PDB entry 9DWU | electron microscopy, 5.14 A resolution (low resolution: residue-level contacts below are approximate; hydrogen-bond / salt-bridge calls are withheld) | chains A and B of the 3 polymer chains in the assembly

[Chain A]
Name: Lysine-specific histone demethylase 1A
Source organism: Homo sapiens
Notes: EC 1.-.-.-
UniProt: O60341 (KDM1A_HUMAN); residues 171-836 here = UniProt positions 171-836
Amino-acid sequence (666 residues; row label = number of the first residue in the row):
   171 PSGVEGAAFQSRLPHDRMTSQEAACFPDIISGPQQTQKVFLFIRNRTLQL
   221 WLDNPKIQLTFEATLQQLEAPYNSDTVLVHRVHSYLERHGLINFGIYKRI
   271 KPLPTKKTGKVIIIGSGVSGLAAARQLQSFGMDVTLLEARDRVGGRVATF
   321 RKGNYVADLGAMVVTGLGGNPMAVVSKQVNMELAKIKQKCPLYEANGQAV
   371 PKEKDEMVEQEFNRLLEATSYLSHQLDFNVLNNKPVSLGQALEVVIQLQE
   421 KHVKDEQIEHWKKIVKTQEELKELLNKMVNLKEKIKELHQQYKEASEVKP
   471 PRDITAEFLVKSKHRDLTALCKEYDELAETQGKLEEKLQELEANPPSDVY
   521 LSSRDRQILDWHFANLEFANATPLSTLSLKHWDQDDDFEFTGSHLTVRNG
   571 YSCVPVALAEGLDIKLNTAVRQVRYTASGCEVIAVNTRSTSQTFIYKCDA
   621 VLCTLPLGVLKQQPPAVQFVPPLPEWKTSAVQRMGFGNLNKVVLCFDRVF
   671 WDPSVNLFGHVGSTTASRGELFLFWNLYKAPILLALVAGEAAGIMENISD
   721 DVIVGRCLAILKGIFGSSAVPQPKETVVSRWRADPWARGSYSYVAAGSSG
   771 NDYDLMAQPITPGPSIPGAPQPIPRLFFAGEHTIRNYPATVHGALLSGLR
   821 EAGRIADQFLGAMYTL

[Chain B]
Name: REST corepressor 1
Source organism: Homo sapiens
UniProt: Q9UKL0 (RCOR1_HUMAN); residues 308-376 here correspond to UniProt positions 311-379 (UniProt number = residue number + 3)
Amino-acid sequence (69 residues; numbered 308 to 376; the number before each row is that of its first residue):
   308 RKPPKGMFLSQEDVEAVSANATAATTVLRQLDMELVSVKRQIQNIKQTNS
   358 ALKEKLDGGIEPYRLPEVI

[How chain A and chain B interact]
Pairs across the interface (73; chain A residue first):
  Arg384(A) with Pro311(B); Lys312(B); Gly313(B); Met314(B)
  Glu387(A) with Pro311(B)
  Ala388(A) with Leu316(B)
  Tyr391(A) with Arg308(B); Lys309(B); Pro310(B); Leu316(B)
  Leu392(A) with Leu316(B)
  Gln395(A) with Arg308(B)
  Leu396(A) with Gln318(B); Val321(B)
  Phe398(A) with Val321(B); Ser325(B)
  Gln417(A) with Val324(B); Ala331(B)
  Leu418(A) with Phe315(B); Leu316(B); Asp320(B); Val321(B)
  Gln419(A) with Gly313(B); Met314(B); Phe315(B); Leu316(B)
  Glu420(A) with Leu335(B)
  Lys421(A) with Asp320(B); Leu335(B)
  His422(A) with Phe315(B)
  Lys424(A) with Leu335(B); Asp339(B)
  Asp425(A) with Leu338(B)
  Gln427(A) with Leu342(B)
  Ile428(A) with Leu338(B)
  Trp431(A) with Leu342(B); Val345(B); Lys346(B); Ile349(B)
  Ile434(A) with Ile349(B)
  Val435(A) with Val345(B); Ile349(B)
  Gln438(A) with Ile352(B); Asn356(B)
  Glu439(A) with Ile352(B)
  Leu441(A) with Asn356(B)
  Lys442(A) with Asn356(B)
  Leu445(A) with Asn356(B); Leu359(B)
  Asn446(A) with Leu359(B)
  Met448(A) with Leu363(B)
  Val449(A) with Leu359(B); Leu363(B)
  Lys452(A) with Lys362(B); Asp364(B); Gly366(B)
  Ile455(A) with Tyr370(B)
  Lys456(A) with Tyr370(B)
  His459(A) with Pro369(B); Tyr370(B)
  Tyr462(A) with Leu372(B)
  His484(A) with Leu372(B); Pro373(B); Val375(B)
  Leu487(A) with Tyr370(B); Leu372(B)
  Cys491(A) with Ile367(B)
  Tyr494(A) with Leu363(B); Gly366(B); Ile367(B)
  Asp495(A) with Arg371(B)
  Glu505(A) with Lys360(B)
  Glu512(A) with Lys353(B)
Other interface residues (no listed pair), chain A (49 interface residues in all): Glu381, Leu385, Leu401, Val414, Val415, Lys432, Thr488, Gln501
Other interface residues (no listed pair), chain B (44 interface residues in all): Ser317, Val334, Glu341, Gln348, Thr355, Glu374

[Overview]
The interface between chain A and chain B involves 49 residues on one side and 44 on the other.
Chain A is Lysine-specific histone demethylase 1A and chain B is REST corepressor 1, both from Homo sapiens;
the structure, CoREST complex bound to U2AF2, was determined by electron microscopy.
